4NHG - chains A and B of the 6 polymer chains in the assembly; structure by X-ray diffraction, 8.00 A resolution (very low resolution: no residue pairs are listed; an interface is given only as per-side residue counts).

# Chain A
Protein: 2G12 IgG dimer heavy chain
Organism: Homo sapiens
Sequence (243 residues; row label = number of the first residue in the row):
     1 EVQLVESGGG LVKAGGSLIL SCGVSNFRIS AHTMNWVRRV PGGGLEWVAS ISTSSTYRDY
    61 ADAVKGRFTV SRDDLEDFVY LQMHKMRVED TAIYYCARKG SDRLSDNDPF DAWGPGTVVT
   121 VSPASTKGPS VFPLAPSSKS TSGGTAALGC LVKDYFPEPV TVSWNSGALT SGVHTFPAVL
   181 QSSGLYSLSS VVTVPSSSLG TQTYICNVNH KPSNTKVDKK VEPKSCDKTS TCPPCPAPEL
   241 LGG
Unresolved in the structure: 84-86, 105-110, 225-243
Disulfide bonds: Cys22-Cys96, Cys150-Cys206

# Chain B
Protein: 2G12 IgG dimer light chain
Organism: Homo sapiens
Sequence (213 residues; numbered 2 to 214; the number before each row is that of its first residue):
     2 VVMTQSPSTL SASVGDTITI TCRASQSIET WLAWYQQKPG KAPKLLIYKA STLKTGVPSR
    62 FSGSGSGTEF TLTISGLQFD DFATYHCQHY AGYSATFGQG TRVEIKRTVA APSVFIFPPS
   122 DEQLKSGTAS VVCLLNNFYP REAKVQWKVD NALQSGNSQE SVTEQDSKDS TYSLSSTLTL
   182 SKADYEKHKV YACEVTHQGL SSPVTKSFNR GEC
Unresolved in the structure: 213-214
Disulfide bonds: Cys23-Cys88, Cys134-Cys194

# Interface between chain A and chain B
At this resolution (8 A) residue pairs are not listed: 25 residues of chain A and 24 of chain B lie at the interface.

# Summary
Chain A and chain B form an interface of 25 and 24 residues respectively.
Chain A is 2G12 IgG dimer heavy chain and chain B is 2G12 IgG dimer light chain, both from Homo sapiens; the
structure, Crystal Structure of 2G12 IgG Dimer, was determined by X-ray diffraction together with 4NHH from
the same study.
